1G5Q - chains L and P of the 8 polymer chains in the assembly; structure by X-ray diffraction, 2.57 A resolution.

== Chain L ==
Protein: Epidermin modifying enzyme epid
From: Staphylococcus epidermidis
Reference sequence: P30197 (EPID_STAEP); numbering as in UniProt (aligned over 1-181)
Chain sequence (181 residues; row label = number of the first residue in the row):
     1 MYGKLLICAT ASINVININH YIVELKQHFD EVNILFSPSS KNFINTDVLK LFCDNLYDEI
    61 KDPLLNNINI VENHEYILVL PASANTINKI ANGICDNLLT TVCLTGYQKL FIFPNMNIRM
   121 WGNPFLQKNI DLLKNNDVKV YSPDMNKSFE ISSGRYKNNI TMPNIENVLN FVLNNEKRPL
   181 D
Disordered / not traced: 175-181
Differences from the reference sequence: engineered mutation Asn-67 (His in P30197)
Small-molecule neighbours:
  - FMN (flavin mononucleotide), molecule 1: Thr-10, Ala-11, Ser-12, Ile-13, Ser-37, Ser-39, Phe-43, Ser-83, Ala-84, Asn-85, Thr-86, Asn-115, Met-116, Met-120
  - FMN, molecule 2: Pro-63, Leu-64, Leu-65, Asn-67, Cys-95, Asp-96, Asn-97, Thr-101
Swiss-Prot annotation at these positions:
  - mutagenesis: Phe-43 (F43L: Binds FMN, but activity is significantly decreased), Glu-75 (E75D/Q: Binds FMN), Pro-81 (P81D: Loss of FMN binding), Ser-83 (S83A: Loss of FMN binding; S83T: Binds FMN), Ala-84 (A84V: Binds FMN), Asn-85 (N85D/H: Loss of FMN binding), Gly-93 (G93A/D: Loss of FMN binding), Cys-95 (C95A: Binds FMN), Asp-96 (D96N: Loss of FMN binding), Leu-98 (L98V: Binds FMN), Cys-103 (C103A: Binds FMN), Pro-114 (P114A: Loss of FMN binding), 3 further mutagenesis entries in UniProt
From the paper describing this entry:
  - binding site for Lantibiotic epidermin: Asn-17, Asn-66, Ile-68, Asn-117, Phe-149, Ile-151, Ser-152, Tyr-156
  - binding site for Lantibiotic epidermin: Asn-19, His-20
  - specificity-determining residues: Asn-159
  - mutagenesis - P81A: abolished binding to flavin mononucleotide (citing earlier work)
  - mutagenesis - G93D: decreased binding to flavin mononucleotide (citing earlier work)

== Chain P ==
Protein: Lantibiotic epidermin
Notes: fragment: c-terminus; engineered mutation(s): N401D C404T
Reference sequence: P08136 (LANE_STAEP); residues 401-405 here correspond to UniProt positions 48-52 (UniProt number = residue number - 353)
Chain sequence (5 residues; numbered 401 to 405; the number before each row is that of its first residue):
   401 DSYTC
Swiss-Prot annotation at these positions:
  - cross-link: Ser-402 to Cys-405 (S-(2-aminovinyl)-D-cysteine (Ser-Cys))

== How chain L and chain P interact ==
Residue-residue contacts (24; chain L residue first):
  Ile-13(L) with Tyr-403(P), hydrophobic
  Asn-14(L) with Ser-402(P); Tyr-403(P), hydrogen bond (side chain-backbone)
  Ile-16(L) with Tyr-403(P), hydrophobic
  Asn-17(L) with Asp-401(P); Tyr-403(P)
  Asn-117(L) with Thr-404(P); Cys-405(P), hydrogen bond (side chain-backbone)
  Ser-148(L) with Ser-402(P); Tyr-403(P); Thr-404(P), hydrogen bond
  Phe-149(L) with Ser-402(P), hydrogen bond (backbone-backbone); Tyr-403(P); Thr-404(P), hydrogen bond (backbone-backbone)
  Glu-150(L) with Thr-404(P); Cys-405(P)
  Ile-151(L) with Thr-404(P), hydrogen bond (backbone-backbone); Cys-405(P), hydrophobic
  Ser-152(L) with Cys-405(P), hydrogen bond (side chain-backbone)
  Tyr-156(L) with Asp-401(P), hydrogen bond
  Asn-159(L) with Thr-404(P)
  Ile-160(L) with Thr-404(P)
  Thr-161(L) with Ser-402(P)
  Met-162(L) with Ser-402(P), hydrogen bond (backbone-side chain)
Also at the interface, not in a pair above, chain L (16 interface residues in all): Asn-115

== Overview ==
16 residues of chain L face 5 of chain P across their interface; the contacts include 9 hydrogen bonds. Polar
pairs include Asn-14(L)/Tyr-403(P), Asn-117(L)/Cys-405(P) and Ser-148(L)/Thr-404(P). From the paper: a binding
site for Lantibiotic epidermin at Asn-17(L), Asn-66(L) and Ile-68(L) among others; P81A of chain L abolishes
binding to flavin mononucleotide.
Chain L is Epidermin modifying enzyme epid (Staphylococcus epidermidis) and chain P is Lantibiotic epidermin;
the structure, Epid H67N complexed with substrate peptide dsytc, was determined by X-ray diffraction together
with 1G63 from the same study.
